6V9Q - chains G and H of the 11 polymer chains in the assembly; structure by electron microscopy, 2.90 A resolution.

Chain G:
Name: Type I-F CRISPR-associated protein Csy3
From: Vibrio cholerae
Amino-acid sequence (352 residues; numbered 1 to 352; the number before each row is that of its first residue):
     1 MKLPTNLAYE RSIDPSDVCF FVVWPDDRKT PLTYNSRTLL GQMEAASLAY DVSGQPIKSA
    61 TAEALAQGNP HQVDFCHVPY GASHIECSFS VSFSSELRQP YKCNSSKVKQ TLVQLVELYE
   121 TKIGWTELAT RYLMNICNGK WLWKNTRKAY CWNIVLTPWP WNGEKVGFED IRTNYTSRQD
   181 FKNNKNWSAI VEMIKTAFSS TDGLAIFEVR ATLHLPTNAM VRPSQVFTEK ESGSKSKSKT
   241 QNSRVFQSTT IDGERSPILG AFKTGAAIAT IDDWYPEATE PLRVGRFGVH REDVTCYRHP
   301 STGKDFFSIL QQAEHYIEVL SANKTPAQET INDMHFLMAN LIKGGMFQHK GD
Unresolved in the structure: 37-72, 231-241, 351-352

Chain H:
Name: Type I-F CRISPR-associated endoribonuclease Cas6/Csy4
From: Vibrio cholerae
Amino-acid sequence (199 residues; numbered 1 to 199 plus 8 insertion-coded residues; 8 numbers in that range are skipped by the numbering (no residue carries them; nothing is unmodelled there); the number before each row is that of its first residue; a row labelled like 60A-60H holds insertion residues (60A, then the next letters in order)):
     1 MKWYYKTITF LPELCNNESL AAKCLRVLHG FNYQYETRNI GVSFPLWCDA TVGKKISFVS
60A-60H KNKIELDL
    68 LLKQHYFVQM EQLQYFHI
    87 SNTVLVPEDC TYVSFRRCQS IDKLTAAGLA RKIRRLEKRA LSRGEQFDPS SFAQKEHTAI
   147 AHYHSLGESS KQTNRNFRLN IRMLSEQPRE GNSIFSSYGL SNSENSFQPV PLI
Unresolved in the structure: 1-5, 13-14, 60A-60H, 87-97, 125-132, 170-199

Interface between chain G and chain H:
Contacting residue pairs - 22 pairs, chain G then chain H:
  Trp24(G) - Ser136(H)
  Arg28(G) - Ser136(H)  hydrogen bond
  Thr33(G) - Gln140(H)
  Thr33(G) - Glu142(H)
  Tyr34(G) - Gln140(H)
  Tyr34(G) - Glu142(H)
  Asn35(G) - Gln140(H)  hydrogen bond
  Asn35(G) - Lys141(H)
  Asn35(G) - Glu142(H)  hydrogen bond (side chain-backbone)
  Ser36(G) - Glu142(H)
  Ser36(G) - Thr144(H)
  Phe75(G) - Ala112(H)  hydrophobic
  His77(G) - Ala112(H)
  His77(G) - Gln140(H)
  Tyr80(G) - Arg120(H)
  Tyr80(G) - Glu123(H)
  Asn218(G) - Ala112(H)  hydrogen bond (side chain-backbone)
  Asn218(G) - Ala113(H)
  Asn218(G) - Ala116(H)
  Glu254(G) - Glu142(H)
  Arg255(G) - Glu142(H)  hydrogen bond (side chain-backbone)
  Arg255(G) - His143(H)  hydrogen bond
Other interface residues (no listed pair), chain G (13 interface residues in all): Gly81
Other interface residues (no listed pair), chain H (15 interface residues in all): Leu115, Ile119, Asp134, Pro135

Summary:
Chain G and chain H form an interface of 13 and 15 residues respectively, with 6 hydrogen bonds. Polar pairs
include Arg28(G)-Ser136(H), Asn35(G)-Gln140(H) and Asn35(G)-Glu142(H).
Here chain G is Type I-F CRISPR-associated protein Csy3 and chain H is Type I-F CRISPR-associated
endoribonuclease Cas6/Csy4, both from Vibrio cholerae. Entry 6V9Q (Cryo-EM structure of Cascade-TniQ binary
complex) was determined by electron microscopy, deposited together with 6VBW.
